PDB entry 8ZFV | X-ray diffraction, 2.00 A resolution | chains A and B

== Chain A (and B) ==
Molecule: Nucleoprotein
From: Severe acute respiratory syndrome coronavirus 2
Notes: fragment: C-terminal domain; chain B of this document is another copy of the same molecule, construct and numbering; everything in this record applies to it too
Reference sequence: P0DTC9 (NCAP_SARS2); residues 247-419 here = UniProt positions 247-419
Amino-acid sequence (175 residues; row label = number of the first residue in the row):
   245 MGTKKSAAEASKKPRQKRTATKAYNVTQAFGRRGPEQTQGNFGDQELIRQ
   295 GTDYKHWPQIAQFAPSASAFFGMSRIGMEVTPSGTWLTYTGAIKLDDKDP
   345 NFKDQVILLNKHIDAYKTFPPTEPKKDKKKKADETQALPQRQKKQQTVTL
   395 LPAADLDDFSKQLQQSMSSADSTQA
Disordered / not traced: 245-250, 365-419 (chain B: 245-252, 365-419)
Construct notes: initiating methionine (245); expression tag (246)
Residues lining bound ligands: Ceftriaxone (9F2): Lys266, Arg293, Gln294
What the authors report for this chain:
  - binding site for Ceftriaxone: Lys261, Lys266, Arg293, Gln294, Pro302, Ala305

== Chain A / chain B interface ==
Contacting residue pairs (136):
  Arg259(A) - Ala313(B)
  Arg259(A) - Met317(B)
  Gln260(A) - Gln306(B)  hydrogen bond (side chain-backbone)
  Gln260(A) - Phe307(B)
  Gln260(A) - Pro309(B)
  Gln260(A) - Ser310(B)  hydrogen bond (backbone-backbone)
  Gln260(A) - Ala313(B)
  Gln260(A) - Met317(B)
  Gln260(A) - Ile337(B)
  Lys261(A) - Ala305(B)  hydrogen bond (side chain-backbone)
  Lys261(A) - Gln306(B)
  Lys261(A) - Ala308(B)  hydrogen bond (side chain-backbone)
  Arg262(A) - Ser310(B)  hydrogen bond (backbone-side chain)
  Arg262(A) - Ala313(B)
  Thr263(A) - Ser312(B)
  Ala264(A) - Ser312(B)  hydrogen bond (backbone-side chain)
  Phe274(A) - Ser312(B)
  Phe274(A) - Ala313(B)  hydrophobic
  Phe274(A) - Gly316(B)
  Phe274(A) - Met317(B)  hydrophobic
  Arg277(A) - Gly316(B)  hydrogen bond (side chain-backbone)
  Gly278(A) - Arg319(B)  hydrogen bond (backbone-side chain)
  Pro279(A) - Arg319(B)
  Glu280(A) - Arg319(B)  hydrogen bond (backbone-side chain)
  Gln281(A) - Arg319(B)
  Gln283(A) - Arg319(B)  hydrogen bond (backbone-side chain)
  Gly284(A) - Gly316(B)
  Gly284(A) - Met317(B)
  Gly284(A) - Ser318(B)
  Asn285(A) - Ser318(B)
  Asn285(A) - Arg319(B)
  Asn285(A) - Ile320(B)  hydrogen bond (side chain-backbone)
  Phe286(A) - Phe315(B)
  Phe286(A) - Ile320(B)  hydrophobic
  Thr296(A) - Ser312(B)
  Trp301(A) - Ala311(B)
  Trp301(A) - Ser312(B)
  Ile304(A) - Phe315(B)
  Ala305(A) - Lys261(B)  hydrogen bond (backbone-side chain)
  Gln306(A) - Gln260(B)  hydrogen bond (backbone-side chain)
  Gln306(A) - Lys261(B)
  Phe307(A) - Gln260(B)
  Phe307(A) - Leu331(B)  hydrophobic
  Ala308(A) - Gln260(B)
  Ala308(A) - Lys261(B)  hydrogen bond (backbone-side chain)
  Ala308(A) - Ala311(B)  hydrophobic
  Ala308(A) - Phe315(B)
  Pro309(A) - Gln260(B)
  Pro309(A) - Phe314(B)
  Ser310(A) - Gln260(B)  hydrogen bond (backbone-backbone)
  Ser310(A) - Arg262(B)  hydrogen bond (side chain-backbone)
  Ala311(A) - Trp301(B)
  Ala311(A) - Ala308(B)  hydrophobic
  Ser312(A) - Arg262(B)
  Ser312(A) - Thr263(B)
  Ser312(A) - Ala264(B)  hydrogen bond (side chain-backbone)
  Ser312(A) - Phe274(B)
  Ser312(A) - Thr296(B)
  Ser312(A) - Trp301(B)
  Ala313(A) - Arg259(B)
  Ala313(A) - Gln260(B)
  Ala313(A) - Arg262(B)
  Ala313(A) - Phe274(B)  hydrophobic
  Phe314(A) - Pro309(B)
  Phe315(A) - Phe286(B)
  Phe315(A) - Ile304(B)
  Phe315(A) - Phe307(B)  hydrophobic
  Phe315(A) - Ala308(B)
  Gly316(A) - Phe274(B)
  Gly316(A) - Arg277(B)  hydrogen bond (backbone-side chain)
  Gly316(A) - Gly284(B)
  Met317(A) - Arg259(B)
  Met317(A) - Gln260(B)
  Met317(A) - Phe274(B)  hydrophobic
  Met317(A) - Gly284(B)
  Met317(A) - Tyr333(B)
  Ser318(A) - Gly284(B)
  Ser318(A) - Asn285(B)
  Ser318(A) - Tyr333(B)  hydrogen bond
  Arg319(A) - Gly278(B)  hydrogen bond (side chain-backbone)
  Arg319(A) - Pro279(B)
  Arg319(A) - Glu280(B)  hydrogen bond (side chain-backbone)
  Arg319(A) - Gln281(B)
  Arg319(A) - Gln283(B)  hydrogen bond (side chain-backbone)
  Arg319(A) - Asn285(B)
  Ile320(A) - Asn285(B)  hydrogen bond (backbone-side chain)
  Ile320(A) - Phe286(B)  hydrophobic
  Ile320(A) - Ile357(B)
  Met322(A) - Val350(B)
  Met322(A) - Leu353(B)  hydrophobic
  Met322(A) - Asn354(B)
  Ser327(A) - Lys338(B)  hydrogen bond (backbone-side chain)
  Thr329(A) - Lys338(B)
  Thr329(A) - Leu339(B)  hydrogen bond (backbone-backbone)
  Thr329(A) - Phe346(B)
  Trp330(A) - Ala336(B)  hydrophobic
  Trp330(A) - Ile337(B)
  Trp330(A) - Lys338(B)
  Leu331(A) - Phe307(B)  hydrophobic
  Leu331(A) - Ala336(B)
  Leu331(A) - Ile337(B)  hydrogen bond (backbone-backbone)
  Leu331(A) - Leu339(B)
  Leu331(A) - Leu353(B)  hydrophobic
  Thr332(A) - Gly335(B)
  Tyr333(A) - Met317(B)
  Tyr333(A) - Ser318(B)  hydrogen bond
  Tyr333(A) - Tyr333(B)  hydrophobic
  Tyr333(A) - Thr334(B)
  Tyr333(A) - Gly335(B)  hydrogen bond (backbone-backbone)
  Tyr333(A) - Ala336(B)
  Tyr333(A) - Ile337(B)  hydrophobic
  Thr334(A) - Tyr333(B)
  Thr334(A) - Thr334(B)
  Gly335(A) - Thr332(B)
  Gly335(A) - Tyr333(B)  hydrogen bond (backbone-backbone)
  Ala336(A) - Trp330(B)  hydrophobic
  Ala336(A) - Leu331(B)
  Ala336(A) - Tyr333(B)
  Ile337(A) - Gln260(B)
  Ile337(A) - Phe314(B)  hydrophobic
  Ile337(A) - Trp330(B)
  Ile337(A) - Leu331(B)  hydrogen bond (backbone-backbone)
  Ile337(A) - Tyr333(B)  hydrophobic
  Lys338(A) - Ser327(B)  hydrogen bond (side chain-backbone)
  Lys338(A) - Gly328(B)
  Lys338(A) - Thr329(B)
  Lys338(A) - Trp330(B)
  Leu339(A) - Thr329(B)  hydrogen bond (backbone-backbone)
  Leu339(A) - Leu331(B)
  Phe346(A) - Thr329(B)
  Val350(A) - Met322(B)
  Leu353(A) - Met322(B)  hydrophobic
  Leu353(A) - Leu331(B)  hydrophobic
  Asn354(A) - Met322(B)
  Ile357(A) - Ile320(B)
  Ile357(A) - Gly321(B)
Also at the interface, not in a pair above, chain A (57 interface residues in all): Thr282, Gly321, Gly328, Asp358
Also at the interface, not in a pair above, chain B (57 interface residues in all): Asp341, Asp358

== Summary ==
The chain A/chain B interface involves 57 residues from each chain; the contacts include 32 hydrogen bonds.
Polar contacts include Gln260(A)-Gln306(B), Lys261(A)-Ala305(B) and Lys261(A)-Ala308(B). Ligands of chain A:
Ceftriaxone. The paper reports a binding site for Ceftriaxone at Lys261(A), Lys266(A) and Arg293(A) among
others.
Both chains are Nucleoprotein (Severe acute respiratory syndrome coronavirus 2). Entry 8ZFV (Crystal Structure
of C-terminal domain of nucleocapsid protein from SARS-CoV-2 in complex with ceftriaxone) was determined by
X-ray diffraction, deposited together with 9IN1 and 8W6W.
